1K1U - chains A and B; structure by X-ray diffraction, 1.55 A resolution.

== Chain A ==
Protein: Protease retropepsin
Source organism: Human immunodeficiency virus 1
Notes: EC 3.4.23.16
UniProtKB: P04587 (POL_HV1B5); residues 1-99 here correspond to UniProt positions 501-599 (UniProt number = residue number + 500)
Sequence (99 residues; numbered 1 to 99; the number before each row is that of its first residue):
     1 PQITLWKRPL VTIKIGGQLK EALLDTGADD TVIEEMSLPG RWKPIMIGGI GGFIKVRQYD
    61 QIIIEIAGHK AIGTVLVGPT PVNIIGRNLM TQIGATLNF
Construct notes: engineered mutation I45 (Lys545 in P04587), M90 (Leu590 in P04587)
Ligand contacts: Inhibitor analogues of CA-p2 (0Q4; N-[(2R)-2-({N~5~-[amino(iminio)methyl]-L-ornithyl-L-valyl}amino)-4-methylpentyl]-L-phenylalanyl-L-alpha-glutamyl-L-alanyl-L-norleucinamide): R8, L23, D25, G27, A28, D29, D30, V32, I45, M46, I47, G48, G49, I50, F53, Q58, L76, P81, V82, I84

== Chain B ==
Protein: Protease retropepsin
Source organism: Human immunodeficiency virus 1
Notes: EC 3.4.23.16
UniProtKB: P04587 (POL_HV1B5); residues 101-199 here correspond to UniProt positions 501-599 (UniProt number = residue number + 400)
Sequence (99 residues; each row starts with the number of its first residue):
   101 PQITLWKRPL VTIKIGGQLK EALLDTGADD TVIEEMSLPG RWKPIMIGGI GGFIKVRQYD
   161 QIIIEIAGHK AIGTVLVGPT PVNIIGRNLM TQIGATLNF
Construct notes: engineered mutation I145 (Lys545 in P04587), M190 (Leu590 in P04587)
Ligand contacts: Inhibitor analogues of CA-p2 (0Q4; N-[(2R)-2-({N~5~-[amino(iminio)methyl]-L-ornithyl-L-valyl}amino)-4-methylpentyl]-L-phenylalanyl-L-alpha-glutamyl-L-alanyl-L-norleucinamide): R108, L123, D125, G127, A128, D129, D130, V132, I145, M146, I147, G148, G149, I150, F153, Q158, L176, P181, V182, I184

== Chain A / chain B interface ==
Residue-residue contacts (98):
  P1(A) - L197(B)
  P1(A) - N198(B)
  P1(A) - F199(B)  hydrogen bond (backbone-backbone)
  Q2(A) - T196(B)  hydrogen bond
  Q2(A) - L197(B)
  Q2(A) - N198(B)  hydrogen bond
  I3(A) - T196(B)
  I3(A) - L197(B)  hydrogen bond (backbone-backbone)
  I3(A) - F199(B)  hydrophobic
  L5(A) - T126(B)
  L5(A) - R187(B)  hydrogen bond (backbone-side chain)
  L5(A) - M190(B)  hydrophobic
  L5(A) - T191(B)
  L5(A) - A195(B)
  W6(A) - R187(B)  hydrogen bond (backbone-side chain)
  W6(A) - T191(B)
  K7(A) - R187(B)
  R8(A) - D129(B)  salt bridge
  R8(A) - R187(B)
  P9(A) - T126(B)
  P9(A) - R187(B)
  L23(A) - G127(B)
  L24(A) - T126(B)  hydrogen bond (backbone-side chain)
  L24(A) - L197(B)  hydrophobic
  D25(A) - D125(B)
  D25(A) - T126(B)
  D25(A) - G127(B)  hydrogen bond (side chain-backbone)
  T26(A) - L105(B)
  T26(A) - P109(B)
  T26(A) - L124(B)  hydrogen bond (side chain-backbone)
  T26(A) - D125(B)
  T26(A) - T126(B)  hydrogen bond (backbone-side chain)
  T26(A) - L197(B)
  G27(A) - L123(B)
  G27(A) - D125(B)  hydrogen bond (backbone-side chain)
  D29(A) - R108(B)  salt bridge
  G48(A) - I150(B)
  G49(A) - I150(B)
  G49(A) - P181(B)
  I50(A) - G148(B)
  I50(A) - G149(B)
  I50(A) - I150(B)  hydrogen bond (backbone-backbone)
  I50(A) - I154(B)  hydrophobic
  I50(A) - T180(B)
  I50(A) - P181(B)
  I50(A) - I184(B)  hydrophobic
  G51(A) - I150(B)  hydrogen bond (backbone-backbone)
  G51(A) - G151(B)
  G51(A) - G152(B)
  G51(A) - I154(B)
  G52(A) - I150(B)
  G52(A) - G151(B)
  I54(A) - G151(B)
  A67(A) - F199(B)  hydrophobic
  H69(A) - F199(B)
  T80(A) - I150(B)
  I84(A) - I150(B)  hydrophobic
  R87(A) - L105(B)  hydrogen bond (side chain-backbone)
  R87(A) - W106(B)  hydrogen bond (side chain-backbone)
  R87(A) - K107(B)
  R87(A) - R108(B)
  R87(A) - P109(B)
  M90(A) - L105(B)  hydrophobic
  M90(A) - L197(B)  hydrophobic
  T91(A) - L105(B)
  T91(A) - W106(B)
  I93(A) - F199(B)
  G94(A) - N198(B)
  G94(A) - F199(B)
  A95(A) - L105(B)
  A95(A) - N198(B)
  A95(A) - F199(B)  hydrophobic
  T96(A) - Q102(B)  hydrogen bond
  T96(A) - I103(B)
  T96(A) - T104(B)
  T96(A) - T196(B)
  T96(A) - L197(B)
  T96(A) - N198(B)  hydrogen bond (backbone-backbone)
  L97(A) - P101(B)
  L97(A) - Q102(B)
  L97(A) - I103(B)  hydrogen bond (backbone-backbone)
  L97(A) - T126(B)
  L97(A) - M190(B)  hydrophobic
  L97(A) - T196(B)
  L97(A) - L197(B)  hydrophobic
  N98(A) - P101(B)
  N98(A) - Q102(B)  hydrogen bond
  N98(A) - G194(B)
  N98(A) - A195(B)
  N98(A) - T196(B)  hydrogen bond (backbone-backbone)
  N98(A) - N198(B)  hydrogen bond
  F99(A) - P101(B)  hydrogen bond (backbone-backbone)
  F99(A) - I103(B)  hydrophobic
  F99(A) - L124(B)  hydrophobic
  F99(A) - H169(B)
  F99(A) - I193(B)
  F99(A) - G194(B)
  F99(A) - A195(B)  hydrophobic
Interface residues without a listed pair, chain A (38 interface residues in all): T4, I47, F53, P81
Interface residues without a listed pair, chain B (38 interface residues in all): I166, A167, P179

== In short ==
Chain A and chain B each contribute 38 residues to their interface, with 22 hydrogen bonds and 2 salt bridges.
Among the polar pairs are R8(A)-D129(B), D29(A)-R108(B) and Q2(A)-T196(B). Inhibitor analogues of CA-p2 is
bound between chain A and chain B.
Both chains are Protease retropepsin (Human immunodeficiency virus 1). Entry 1K1U (Combining Mutations in
HIV-1 Protease to Understand Mechanisms of Resistance) was determined by X-ray diffraction, deposited together
with 1K1T, 1K2B and 1K2C.
